PDB entry 1LQY | X-ray diffraction, 1.90 A resolution | chain A

== Chain A ==
Name: PEPTIDE deformylase 2
Source organism: Geobacillus stearothermophilus
Notes: EC 3.5.1.88
UniProtKB: O31410 (DEF2_BACST); residues 1-184 here = UniProt positions 1-184
Sequence (184 residues; each row starts with the number of its first residue):
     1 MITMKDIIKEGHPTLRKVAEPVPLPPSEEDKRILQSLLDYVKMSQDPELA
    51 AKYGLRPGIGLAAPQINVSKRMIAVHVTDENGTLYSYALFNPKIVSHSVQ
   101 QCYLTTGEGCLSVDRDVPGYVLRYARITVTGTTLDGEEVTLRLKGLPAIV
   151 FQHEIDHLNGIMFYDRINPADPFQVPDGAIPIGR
Metal / ion sites: Ni2+ site 1 near His97 (its only coordinating residue here); Ni2+ site 2: Cys110, His153, His157 (together with actinonin)
Residues lining bound ligands: actinonin (BB2): Pro57, Gly58, Ile59, Gly60, Leu61, Ala62, Gln65, Leu104, Thr106, Gly107, Glu108, Gly109, Cys110, Leu111, Leu146, Ile149, Val150, His153, Glu154, His157
Curated features (UniProtKB/Swiss-Prot):
  - active site: Glu154
  - binding site (Fe cation): Cys110, His153, His157

== Summary ==
Bound to chain A: actinonin. Cys110, His153 and His157 coordinate Ni2+ site 2. UniProt lists active-site
residue Glu154 and 3 Fe cation-binding residues.
Chain A is PEPTIDE deformylase 2 (Geobacillus stearothermophilus); the structure, Crystal Structure of
Bacillus stearothermophilus Peptide Deformylase Complexed with Antibiotic Actinonin, was determined by X-ray
diffraction (same publication as 1LQW, 1LRU and 1LRY).
